Entry 3K47 (X-ray diffraction, 2.05 A resolution); this record covers chain A.

== Chain A ==
Molecule: Dihydrofolate reductase
Source organism: Mus musculus
Notes: EC 1.5.1.3
UniProtKB: P00375 (DYR_MOUSE); residues 1-186 here correspond to UniProt positions 2-187 (UniProt number = residue number + 1)
Sequence (186 residues; each row starts with the number of its first residue):
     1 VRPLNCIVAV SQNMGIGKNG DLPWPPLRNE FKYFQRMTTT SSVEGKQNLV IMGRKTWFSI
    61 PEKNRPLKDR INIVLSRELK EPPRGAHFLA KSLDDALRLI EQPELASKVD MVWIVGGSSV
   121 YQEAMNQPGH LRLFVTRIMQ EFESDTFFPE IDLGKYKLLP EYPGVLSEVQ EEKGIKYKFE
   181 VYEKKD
Small-molecule neighbours:
  - D09 (5-[(1E)-2-(2-methoxyphenyl)prop-1-en-1-yl]furo[2,3-d]pyrimidine-2,4-diamine): Ile7, Val8, Ala9, Leu22, Glu30, Phe31, Phe34, Thr56, Ser59, Ile60, Pro61, Leu67, Val115, Tyr121, Thr136
  - NADPH (NDP; NADPH dihydro-nicotinamide-adenine-dinucleotide phosphate): Val8, Ala9, Ile16, Gly17, Lys18, Gly20, Asp21, Leu22, Trp24, Gly53, Arg54, Lys55, Thr56, Leu75, Ser76, Arg77, Glu78, Ala90, Lys91, Ser92, Leu93, Val115, Gly116, Gly117, Ser118, Ser119, Val120, Tyr121, Glu123, Thr146
Swiss-Prot annotation at these positions:
  - binding site (NADP(+)): Ala9, Gly15 to Asp21, Arg54 to Thr56, Ser76 to Glu78, Gly116 to Glu123
  - binding site (substrate): Glu30 to Gln35, Asn64, Arg70
  - modified residue: Lys32 (N6-acetyllysine)
What the authors report for this chain:
  - binding site for D09: Ile7, Glu30, Thr56, Val115, Tyr121

== In short ==
Bound to chain A: compound D09 and NADPH. UniProt lists 22 NADP+-binding residues and 8 substrate-binding
residues. The paper reports a binding site for D09 at Ile7, Glu30 and Thr56 among others.
Chain A is Dihydrofolate reductase (Mus musculus); the structure, Alternate Binding Modes Observed for the E-
and Z-Isomers of 2,4-Diaminofuro[2,3-d]pyrimidines as Ternary Complexes with NADPH ..., was determined by
X-ray diffraction, deposited together with 3K45.
